PDB entry 3GPW | X-ray diffraction, 2.50 A resolution | chains A and B of the 28 polymer chains in the assembly

Chain A:
Name: Proteasome component Y7
Source organism: Saccharomyces cerevisiae
Notes: EC 3.4.25.1
UniProt: P23639 (PSA2_YEAST); the construct lacks a stretch of the UniProt sequence and is renumbered around it, so the offset changes along the chain: 4-102 = UniProt 1-99; 103-147 = UniProt 101-145; 148-200 = UniProt 147-199; 202-209 = UniProt 200-207; 2 more segments
Sequence (250 residues; row label = number of the first residue in the row; note: 1 number in that range is skipped by the numbering (no residue carries it; nothing is unmodelled there); a row labelled like 21A-21B holds insertion residues (21A, then the next letters in order)):
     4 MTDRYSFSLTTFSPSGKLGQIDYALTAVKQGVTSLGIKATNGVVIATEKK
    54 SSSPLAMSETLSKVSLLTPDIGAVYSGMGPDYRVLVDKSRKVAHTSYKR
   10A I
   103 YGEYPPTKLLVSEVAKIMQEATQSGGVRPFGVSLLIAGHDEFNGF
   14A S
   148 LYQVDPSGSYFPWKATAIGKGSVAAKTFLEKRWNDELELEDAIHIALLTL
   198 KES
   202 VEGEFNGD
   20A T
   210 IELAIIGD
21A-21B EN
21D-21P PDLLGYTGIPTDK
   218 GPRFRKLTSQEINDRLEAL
UniProt features mapped onto this chain:
  - cross-link: Lys110 (Glycyl lysine isopeptide (Lys-Gly) (interchain with G-Cter in ubiquitin))

Chain B:
Name: Proteasome component Y13
Source organism: Saccharomyces cerevisiae
Notes: EC 3.4.25.1; fragment: sequence database residues 2-245
UniProt: P23638 (PSA4_YEAST); the construct lacks a stretch of the UniProt sequence and is renumbered around it, so the offset changes along the chain: 4-63 = UniProt 2-61; 64-144 = UniProt 63-143; 145-200 = UniProt 145-200; 202-204 = UniProt 201-203; 2 more segments
Sequence (244 residues; each row starts with the number of its first residue; note: 1 number in that range is skipped by the numbering (no residue carries it; nothing is unmodelled there); a row labelled like 20A-20B holds insertion residues (20A, then the next letters in order)):
     4 GSRRYDSRTTIFSPEGRLYQVEYALESISHAGTAIGIMASDGIVLAAERK
    54 VTSTLLEQDT
   63A S
    64 TEKLYKLNDKIAVAVAGLTADAEILINTARIHAQNYLKTYNEDIPVEILV
   114 RRLSDIKQGYTQHGGLRPFGVSFIYAGYDDR
   14A Y
   145 GYQLYTSNPSGNYTGWKAISVGANTSAAQTLLQMDYKDDMKVDDAIELAL
   195 KTLSKT
   202 TDS
20A-20B SA
   205 LTYDRLEFATIR
21A-21B KG
   217 AN
21C-21D DG
   219 E
   21E V
   220 YQKIFKPQEIKDILVKTGIT
UniProt features mapped onto this chain:
  - cross-link (Glycyl lysine isopeptide (Lys-Gly)): Lys101 (interchain with G-Cter in ubiquitin), Lys199 (interchain with G-Cter in ubiquitin), Lys225 (interchain with G-Cter in ubiquitin)

Chain A / chain B interface:
Contacting residue pairs (65):
  Arg7(A) - Ser5(B)
  Tyr8(A) - Ser5(B)
  Tyr8(A) - Tyr8(B)
  Ser9(A) - Gly127(B)
  Ser9(A) - Leu129(B)
  Phe10(A) - Ser5(B)
  Phe10(A) - Tyr8(B)
  Phe10(A) - Asp9(B)
  Phe10(A) - Gly128(B)
  Ser11(A) - Gly128(B)  hydrogen bond (backbone-backbone)
  Ser11(A) - Leu129(B)
  Ser11(A) - Arg130(B)  hydrogen bond (side chain-backbone)
  Thr13(A) - Arg130(B)
  Thr14(A) - Ser10(B)
  Thr14(A) - Thr12(B)
  Thr14(A) - Gln23(B)
  Phe15(A) - Gln23(B)
  Phe15(A) - Tyr26(B)
  Phe15(A) - Ala27(B)  hydrophobic
  Phe15(A) - Arg130(B)
  Phe15(A) - Pro131(B)
  Phe15(A) - Gly133(B)
  Ser16(A) - Tyr26(B)
  Pro17(A) - Tyr26(B)  hydrophobic
  Pro17(A) - Glu29(B)
  Ser18(A) - Glu29(B)
  Ser18(A) - His33(B)
  Gly19(A) - Tyr26(B)
  Gly19(A) - Ser30(B)  hydrogen bond (backbone-side chain)
  Leu21(A) - Arg130(B)
  Lys41(A) - Glu60(B)  salt bridge
  Ser114(A) - Glu86(B)
  Lys118(A) - Ile87(B)
  Gln121(A) - Ala83(B)
  Gln121(A) - Asp84(B)  hydrogen bond
  Gln121(A) - Ile87(B)
  Gln121(A) - Arg130(B)
  Thr124(A) - Arg130(B)  hydrogen bond (backbone-side chain)
  Gln125(A) - Tyr123(B)
  Gln125(A) - Leu129(B)
  Gln125(A) - Arg130(B)  hydrogen bond (side chain-backbone)
  Gln125(A) - Pro131(B)
  Gln125(A) - Phe132(B)
  Gly127(A) - Leu129(B)
  Tyr149(A) - Thr63(B)
  Ser154(A) - Ala83(B)
  Gly155(A) - Ala83(B)
  Ser156(A) - Thr82(B)
  Ser156(A) - Ala83(B)
  Tyr157(A) - Glu86(B)  hydrogen bond
  Pro159(A) - Leu59(B)
  Pro159(A) - Glu60(B)  hydrogen bond (backbone-backbone)
  Pro159(A) - Thr63(B)
  Pro159(A) - Ser63A(B)
  Trp160(A) - Ser56(B)
  Trp160(A) - Leu58(B)
  Trp160(A) - Leu59(B)
  Lys161(A) - Thr57(B)
  Lys161(A) - Leu58(B)  hydrogen bond (backbone-backbone)
  Lys161(A) - Leu59(B)
  Lys161(A) - Glu60(B)
  Ala162(A) - Leu58(B)
  Lys173(A) - Leu58(B)
  Glu177(A) - Thr57(B)  hydrogen bond
  Glu177(A) - Leu58(B)
Other interface residues (no listed pair), chain A (34 interface residues in all): Ser126, Phe158, Leu176
Other interface residues (no listed pair), chain B (32 interface residues in all): Leu81

Summary:
Chain A and chain B form an interface of 34 and 32 residues respectively, with 10 hydrogen bonds and 1 salt
bridge. Among the polar pairs are Lys41(A)-Glu60(B), Ser11(A)-Arg130(B) and Gly19(A)-Ser30(B).
Here chain A is Proteasome component Y7 and chain B is Proteasome component Y13, both from Saccharomyces
cerevisiae. Entry 3GPW (Crystal structure of the yeast 20S proteasome in complex with Salinosporamide
derivatives: irreversible inhibitor ligand) was determined by X-ray diffraction (same publication as 3GPT and
3HYE).
